4QW1 - chains L and V of the 28 polymer chains in the assembly; structure by X-ray diffraction, 2.90 A resolution.

Chain L:
Molecule: Proteasome subunit beta type-6
From: Saccharomyces cerevisiae
Notes: EC 3.4.25.1
UniProt: P23724 (PSB6_YEAST); residues 1-222 here correspond to UniProt positions 20-241 (UniProt number = residue number + 19)
Amino-acid sequence (222 residues; each row starts with the number of its first residue):
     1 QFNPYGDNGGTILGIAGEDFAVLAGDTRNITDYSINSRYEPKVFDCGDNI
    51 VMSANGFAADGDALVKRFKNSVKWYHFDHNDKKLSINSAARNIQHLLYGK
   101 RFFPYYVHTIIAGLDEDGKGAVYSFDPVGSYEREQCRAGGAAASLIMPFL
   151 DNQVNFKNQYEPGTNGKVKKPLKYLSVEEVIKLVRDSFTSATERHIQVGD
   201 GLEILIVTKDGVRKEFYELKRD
Bound ions: Mg2+: Asp222 (shared with Ile163(V), Asp166(V) of chain V)

Chain V:
Molecule: Proteasome subunit beta type-2
From: Saccharomyces cerevisiae
Notes: EC 3.4.25.1
UniProt: P25043 (PSB2_YEAST); residues 1-232 here correspond to UniProt positions 30-261 (UniProt number = residue number + 29)
Amino-acid sequence (232 residues; row label = number of the first residue in the row):
     1 TTIVGVKFNNGVVIAADTRSTQGPIVADKNCAKLHRISPKIWCAGAGTAA
    51 DTEAVTQLIGSNIELHSLYTSREPRVVSALQMLKQHLFKYQGHIGAYLIV
   101 AGVDPTGSHLFSIHAHGSTDVGYYLSLGSGSLAAMAVLESHWKQDLTKEE
   151 AIKLASDAIQAGIWNDLGSGSNVDVCVMEIGKDAEYLRNYLTPNVREEKQ
   201 KSYKFPRGTTAVLKESIVNICDIQEEQVDITA
Unresolved in the structure: 227-232
Covalently attached groups: bortezomib (BO2) linked to Thr1
Bound ions: Mg2+: Ile163, Asp166 (shared with Asp222(L) of chain L)
Ligand contacts: bortezomib (BO2; N-[(1R)-1-(dihydroxyboryl)-3-methylbutyl]-N-(pyrazin-2-ylcarbonyl)-L-phenylalaninamide): Arg19, Ser20, Thr21, Gln22, Cys31, Lys33, Gly45, Ala46, Gly47, Thr48, Ala49, Thr52, Gly168
UniProt features mapped onto this chain:
  - active site: Thr1 (Nucleophile)

Chain L / chain V interface:
Pairs across the interface - 62 pairs, chain L then chain V:
  Arg28(L) with Leu167(V)
  Ile30(L) with Leu167(V), hydrophobic
  Asp32(L) with Leu167(V)
  Tyr33(L) with Asn165(V); Asp166(V); Leu167(V), hydrogen bond (backbone-backbone); Gly168(V)
  Ile35(L) with Trp164(V); Leu167(V), hydrophobic
  Arg38(L) with Trp164(V), hydrogen bond (side chain-backbone); Asn165(V)
  Phe149(L) with Tyr203(V)
  Asn152(L) with Phe205(V)
  Gln153(L) with Tyr203(V); Phe205(V)
  Asn158(L) with Thr209(V)
  Gln159(L) with Phe205(V); Thr209(V)
  Tyr160(L) with Thr209(V), hydrogen bond (backbone-backbone); Ala211(V), hydrophobic
  Pro162(L) with Pro206(V), hydrophobic; Arg207(V); Gly208(V)
  Asn165(L) with Thr210(V); Val212(V)
  Gly166(L) with Ala211(V)
  Glu179(L) with Lys201(V)
  Lys182(L) with Gln200(V)
  Leu183(L) with Tyr203(V)
  Arg185(L) with Glu197(V), salt bridge; Gln200(V), hydrogen bond
  Asp186(L) with Lys199(V); Gln200(V), hydrogen bond (side chain-backbone); Lys201(V), hydrogen bond (side chain-backbone); Tyr203(V), hydrogen bond
  Thr189(L) with Arg196(V)
  Ser190(L) with Arg196(V), hydrogen bond
  Glu193(L) with Val26(V); Lys29(V), salt bridge; Arg196(V)
  Arg194(L) with Pro24(V); Ile25(V); Val26(V), hydrogen bond (backbone-backbone); Ala27(V), hydrogen bond (side chain-backbone); Lys29(V)
  His195(L) with Pro24(V); Ile25(V)
  Ile196(L) with Arg19(V); Thr21(V); Pro24(V), hydrogen bond (backbone-backbone); Val26(V), hydrophobic; Leu167(V)
  Lys220(L) with Asn194(V), hydrogen bond (side chain-backbone)
  Arg221(L) with Trp164(V)
  Asp222(L) with Arg19(V), salt bridge; Ile163(V); Trp164(V); Asp166(V); Ser169(V); Gly170(V); Ser171(V), hydrogen bond (side chain-backbone); Asn194(V)
Also at the interface, not in a pair above, chain L (33 interface residues in all): Ser34, Leu145, Glu161, Glu218
Also at the interface, not in a pair above, chain V (34 interface residues in all): Gly23, Asp28, Val195

Summary:
Chain L and chain V form an interface of 33 and 34 residues respectively; the contacts include 13 hydrogen
bonds and 3 salt bridges. Polar pairs include Arg185(L)-Glu197(V), Glu193(L)-Lys29(V) and Asp222(L)-Arg19(V).
Covalently linked bortezomib: at Thr1(V). From UniProt: active-site residue Thr1(V) on chain V.
Here chain L is Proteasome subunit beta type-6 and chain V is Proteasome subunit beta type-2, both from
Saccharomyces cerevisiae. Entry 4QW1 (yCP beta5-A50V mutant in complex with bortezomib) was determined by
X-ray diffraction (same publication as 4QUX, 4QUY, 4QV0, 4QV1, 4QV3, 4QV4 and 42 further entries).
